PDB entry 6E2F | electron microscopy, 3.90 A resolution | chains C and E of the 5 polymer chains in the assembly

[Chain C]
Molecule: Transient receptor potential cation channel subfamily V member 6
From: Homo sapiens
UniProtKB: Q9H1D0 (TRPV6_HUMAN); residues 1-725 here correspond to UniProt positions 41-765 (UniProt number = residue number + 40)
Chain sequence (725 residues; each row starts with the number of its first residue):
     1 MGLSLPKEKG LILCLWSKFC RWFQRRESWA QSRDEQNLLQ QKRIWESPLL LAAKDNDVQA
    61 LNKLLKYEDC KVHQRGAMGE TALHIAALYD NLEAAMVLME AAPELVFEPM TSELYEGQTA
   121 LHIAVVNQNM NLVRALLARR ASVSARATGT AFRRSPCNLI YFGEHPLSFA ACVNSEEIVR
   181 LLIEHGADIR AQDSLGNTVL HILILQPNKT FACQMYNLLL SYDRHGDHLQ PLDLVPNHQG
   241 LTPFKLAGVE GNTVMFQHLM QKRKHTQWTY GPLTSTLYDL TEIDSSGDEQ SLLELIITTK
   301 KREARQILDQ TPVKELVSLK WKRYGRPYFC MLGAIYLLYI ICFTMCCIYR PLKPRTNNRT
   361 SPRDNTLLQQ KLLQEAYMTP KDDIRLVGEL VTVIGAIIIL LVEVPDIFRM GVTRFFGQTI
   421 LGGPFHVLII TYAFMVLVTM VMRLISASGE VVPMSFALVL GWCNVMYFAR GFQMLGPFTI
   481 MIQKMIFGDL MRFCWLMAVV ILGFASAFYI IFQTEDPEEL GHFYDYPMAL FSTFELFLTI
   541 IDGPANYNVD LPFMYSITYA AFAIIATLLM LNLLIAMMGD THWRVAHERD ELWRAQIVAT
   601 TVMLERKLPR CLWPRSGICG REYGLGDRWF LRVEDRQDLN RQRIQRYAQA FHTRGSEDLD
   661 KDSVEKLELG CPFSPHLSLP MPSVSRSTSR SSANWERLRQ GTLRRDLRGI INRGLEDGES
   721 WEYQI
Disordered / not traced: 1-27, 655-685, 706-725
Curated features (UniProtKB/Swiss-Prot):
  - region: Glu93 to Pro103 (Interaction with calmodulin), Val598 to Val602 (Interaction with S100A10), Ser691 to Ile711 (Interaction with calmodulin)
  - motif: Ile541 to Ala545 (Selectivity filter)
  - binding site (Ca(2+)): Asp542
  - modified residue: Tyr161 (Phosphotyrosine), Thr702 (Phosphothreonine)
  - glycosylation: Asn358 (N-linked (GlcNAc...) asparagine)

[Chain E]
Molecule: Calmodulin-1
From: Homo sapiens
UniProtKB: P0DP23 (CALM1_HUMAN); residues 0-148 here correspond to UniProt positions 1-149 (UniProt number = residue number + 1)
Chain sequence (149 residues; row label = number of the first residue in the row; numbering starts at 0):
     0 MADQLTEEQI AEFKEAFSLF DKDGDGTITT KELGTVMRSL GQNPTEAELQ DMINEVDADG
    60 NGTIDFPEFL TMMARKMKDT DSEEEIREAF RVFDKDGNGY ISAAELRHVM TNLGEKLTDE
   120 EVDEMIREAD IDGDGQVNYE EFVQMMTAK
Disordered / not traced: 0
Curated features (UniProtKB/Swiss-Prot):
  - binding site (Ca(2+)): Asp20, Asp22, Asp24, Thr26, Glu31, Asp56, Asp58, Asn60, Thr62, Glu67, Asp93, Asp95, Asn97, Tyr99, Glu104, Asp129, Asp131, Asp133, Gln135, Glu140
  - modified residue: Ala1 (N-acetylalanine), Lys21 (N6-acetyllysine), Thr44 (Phosphothreonine), Ser81 (Phosphoserine), Lys94 (N6-acetyllysine), Tyr99 (Phosphotyrosine), Ser101 (Phosphoserine), Thr110 (Phosphothreonine), Lys115 (N6,N6,N6-trimethyllysine), Tyr138 (Phosphotyrosine)
  - cross-link: Lys21 (Glycyl lysine isopeptide (Lys-Gly) (interchain with G-Cter in SUMO2))
Bound ions: Ca2+ site 1: Asp20, Thr26, Glu31; Ca2+ site 2: Asp56, Asp58, Asn60, Thr62, Glu67; Ca2+ site 3: Asp93, Asp95, Asn97, Tyr99, Glu104; Ca2+ site 4: Asp129, Asp131, Asp133, Gln135, Asn137, Glu140
From the paper describing this entry:
  - conformationally variable residues: Lys75 to Glu83

[Interface between chain C and chain E]
Residue-residue contacts (44):
  Asn208(C) - Glu6(E)
  Lys209(C) - Asp95(E)
  Thr210(C) - Glu6(E)
  Val254(C) - Asn97(E)
  Gln261(C) - Gly23(E)
  Thr266(C) - Asp22(E)
  Thr269(C) - Lys21(E)
  Trp583(C) - Lys115(E)
  Arg584(C) - Thr110(E)
  His587(C) - Arg106(E)
  Asn640(C) - Gly132(E)  hydrogen bond (side chain-backbone)
  Arg641(C) - Leu39(E)
  Arg643(C) - Asp131(E)  salt bridge
  Arg643(C) - Gly132(E)
  Arg643(C) - Asp133(E)  salt bridge
  Ile644(C) - Leu39(E)
  Gln645(C) - Leu39(E)
  Arg646(C) - Lys77(E)
  Arg646(C) - Glu139(E)  salt bridge
  Tyr647(C) - Ala15(E)
  Ala650(C) - Met71(E)
  Ala650(C) - Met72(E)  hydrophobic
  Ala650(C) - Lys75(E)
  Phe651(C) - Phe19(E)  hydrophobic
  Phe651(C) - Leu32(E)  hydrophobic
  Phe651(C) - Met51(E)
  Phe651(C) - Phe68(E)  hydrophobic
  Phe651(C) - Met71(E)  hydrophobic
  Thr653(C) - Glu47(E)
  Thr653(C) - Glu54(E)
  Arg654(C) - Glu54(E)  salt bridge
  Arg686(C) - Glu123(E)  salt bridge
  Thr688(C) - Glu127(E)
  Arg690(C) - Glu120(E)  salt bridge
  Ser691(C) - Glu127(E)
  Asn694(C) - Leu116(E)
  Trp695(C) - Met124(E)
  Trp695(C) - Ala128(E)  hydrophobic
  Trp695(C) - Phe141(E)  hydrophobic
  Trp695(C) - Met144(E)  hydrophobic
  Arg697(C) - Glu114(E)  salt bridge
  Leu698(C) - Phe92(E)  hydrophobic
  Leu698(C) - Met109(E)  hydrophobic
  Arg699(C) - Met145(E)
Interface residues without a listed pair, chain C (35 interface residues in all): Phe211, Thr253, Gln642, His652, Ser687
Interface residues without a listed pair, chain E (46 interface residues in all): Ile9, Glu11, Phe12, Leu18, Met36, Ser38, Gly96, Leu105, Ile130

[Overview]
35 residues of chain C face 46 of chain E across their interface; the contacts include 1 hydrogen bond and 7
salt bridges. Polar contacts include Arg643(C)-Asp131(E), Arg643(C)-Asp133(E) and Arg646(C)-Glu139(E). UniProt
lists Ca2+-binding residue Asp542(C) on chain C; 20 Ca2+-binding residues on chain E. The paper reports
conformational variability at Lys75(E).
Chain C is Transient receptor potential cation channel subfamily V member 6 and chain E is Calmodulin-1, both
from Homo sapiens; the structure, Cryo-EM structure of human TRPV6 in complex with Calmodulin, was determined
by electron microscopy, deposited together with 6E2G.
